1KC4 - chains A and B; structure by solution NMR.

Chain A:
Name: alpha-bungarotoxin
From: Bungarus multicinctus
UniProtKB: P60615 (NXL1A_BUNMU); residues 1-74 here = UniProt positions 1-74
Chain sequence (74 residues; numbered 1 to 74; the number before each row is that of its first residue):
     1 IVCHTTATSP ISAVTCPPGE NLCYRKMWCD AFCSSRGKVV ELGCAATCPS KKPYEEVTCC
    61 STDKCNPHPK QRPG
Cystine bridges: C3-C23, C16-C44, C29-C33, C48-C59, C60-C65

Chain B:
Name: neuronal acetylcholine receptor protein, alpha-7 chain
From: Gallus gallus
Notes: fragment: alpha-neurotoxin binding site
UniProtKB: P22770 (ACHA7_CHICK); residues 178-196 here correspond to UniProt positions 201-219 (UniProt number = residue number + 23)
Chain sequence (20 residues; row label = number of the first residue in the row):
   178 IPGKRTESFY ECCKEPYPDX
Disordered / not traced: 197
Cystine bridges: C189-C190
Modified positions: HSL (homoserine lactone) at position 197
Differences from the reference sequence: engineered mutation HSL_197
Curated features (UniProtKB/Swiss-Prot):
  - binding site (Ca(2+)): Y187

Chain A / chain B interface:
Residue-residue contacts - 25 pairs, chain A then chain B:
  A7(A) - F186(B)
  T8(A) - F186(B)
  S9(A) - F186(B)
  S9(A) - C189(B)
  I11(A) - F186(B)
  I11(A) - C189(B)
  W28(A) - Y194(B)
  S34(A) - Y187(B)
  R36(A) - Y187(B)
  R36(A) - E188(B)
  R36(A) - C189(B)
  R36(A) - C190(B)
  R36(A) - K191(B)
  G37(A) - Y187(B)
  G37(A) - E188(B)
  K38(A) - Y187(B)
  K38(A) - E188(B)
  V39(A) - F186(B)
  V39(A) - Y187(B)
  V40(A) - F186(B)
  V40(A) - Y187(B)
  V40(A) - E188(B)
  E41(A) - S185(B)
  E41(A) - F186(B)
  H68(A) - E188(B)
Interface residues without a listed pair, chain A (14 interface residues in all): S35
Interface residues without a listed pair, chain B (9 interface residues in all): E192

Summary:
14 residues of chain A face 9 of chain B across their interface. From UniProt: Ca2+-binding residue Y187(B) on
chain B.
Here chain A is alpha-bungarotoxin (Bungarus multicinctus) and chain B is neuronal acetylcholine receptor
protein, alpha-7 chain (Gallus gallus). Entry 1KC4 (NMR Structural Analysis of the Complex Formed Between
alpha-Bungarotoxin and the Principal alpha-Neurotoxin Binding Sequence on ...) was determined by solution NMR
together with 1KL8 from the same study.
